Entry 7M0L (X-ray diffraction, 2.43 A resolution); this record covers chains A and B.

[Chain A (and B)]
Name: Mitogen-activated protein kinase kinase kinase kinase 1
From: Homo sapiens
Notes: EC 2.7.11.1; fragment: kinase domain; chain B of this document is another copy of the same molecule, construct and numbering; everything in this record applies to it too
UniProtKB: Q92918 (M4K1_HUMAN); residue numbers follow UniProt; this construct covers 5-294
Amino-acid sequence (290 residues; numbered 5 to 294; the number before each row is that of its first residue):
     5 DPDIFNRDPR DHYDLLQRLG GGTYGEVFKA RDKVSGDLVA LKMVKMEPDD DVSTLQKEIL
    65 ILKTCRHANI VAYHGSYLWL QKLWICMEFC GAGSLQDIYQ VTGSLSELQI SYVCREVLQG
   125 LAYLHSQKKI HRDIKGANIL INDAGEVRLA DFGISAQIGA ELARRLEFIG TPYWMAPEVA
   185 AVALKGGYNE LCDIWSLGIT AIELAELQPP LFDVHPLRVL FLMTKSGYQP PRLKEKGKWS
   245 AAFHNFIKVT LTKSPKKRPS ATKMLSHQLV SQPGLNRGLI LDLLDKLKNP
Unresolved in the structure: 5 (chain B: 5-6, 292-294)
Construct notes: conflict Glu-165 (Thr in Q92918), Glu-171 (Ser in Q92918)
Ligand contacts: YK4 (4-(2-bromoanilino)-2-[(6-methoxy-2-methyl-1,2,3,4-tetrahydroisoquinolin-7-yl)amino]pyrimidine-5-carboxamide): Leu-23, Gly-24, Gly-25, Tyr-28, Val-31, Ala-44, Val-75, Met-91, Glu-92, Phe-93, Cys-94, Gly-95, Gly-97, Asp-101, Leu-144, Ala-154, Phe-156
UniProt features mapped onto this chain:
  - active site: Asp-137 (Proton acceptor)
  - binding site (ATP): Leu-23 to Val-31, Lys-46
  - modified residue: Thr-175 (Phosphothreonine)

[Chain A / chain B interface]
Residue-residue contacts (102; chain A residue first):
  Asp-53(A) with His-219(B), salt bridge; Arg-222(B)
  Ile-138(A) with Trp-178(B)
  Lys-139(A) with Trp-178(B)
  Leu-166(A) with Leu-221(B), hydrophobic
  Arg-168(A) with Glu-171(B), hydrogen bond (side chain-backbone)
  Arg-169(A) with Phe-172(B)
  Leu-170(A) with Pro-220(B), hydrophobic; Leu-221(B)
  Glu-171(A) with Arg-168(B), salt bridge
  Phe-172(A) with Arg-169(B); Phe-172(B), hydrophobic
  Pro-176(A) with Pro-220(B); Leu-224(B), hydrophobic; Met-227(B)
  Tyr-177(A) with Ile-203(B); Pro-213(B), hydrophobic; Pro-214(B); Leu-215(B); Phe-216(B); Val-218(B), hydrogen bond (side chain-backbone); Pro-220(B); Val-223(B), hydrophobic
  Trp-178(A) with Ile-138(B); Lys-139(B); Trp-199(B); Ser-200(B), hydrogen bond (backbone-side chain); Ile-203(B); Thr-204(B); Glu-207(B), hydrogen bond; Pro-213(B), hydrophobic
  Met-179(A) with Tyr-192(B); Trp-199(B), hydrogen bond (backbone-side chain); Met-227(B)
  Ala-180(A) with Cys-196(B), hydrophobic; Trp-199(B)
  Pro-181(A) with Trp-199(B); Met-227(B); Lys-257(B)
  Glu-182(A) with Gly-191(B); Asn-193(B); Cys-196(B); Pro-259(B); Arg-262(B), salt bridge
  Val-183(A) with Gly-191(B); Tyr-192(B); Cys-196(B), hydrophobic
  Ala-184(A) with Leu-224(B), hydrophobic; Met-227(B), hydrophobic; Thr-228(B)
  Ala-185(A) with Thr-228(B)
  Val-186(A) with Val-186(B), hydrophobic; Gly-190(B); Gly-191(B)
  Leu-188(A) with Phe-225(B), hydrophobic; Thr-228(B)
  Gly-190(A) with Val-186(B)
  Gly-191(A) with Glu-182(B); Val-186(B)
  Tyr-192(A) with Val-183(B)
  Asn-193(A) with Glu-182(B)
  Cys-196(A) with Ala-180(B), hydrophobic; Glu-182(B); Val-183(B), hydrophobic
  Trp-199(A) with Trp-178(B); Met-179(B), hydrogen bond (side chain-backbone); Ala-180(B); Pro-181(B)
  Ser-200(A) with Trp-178(B), hydrogen bond (side chain-backbone)
  Ile-203(A) with Tyr-177(B); Trp-178(B)
  Thr-204(A) with Trp-178(B)
  Glu-207(A) with Trp-178(B), hydrogen bond
  Pro-213(A) with Tyr-177(B), hydrophobic; Trp-178(B), hydrophobic
  Pro-214(A) with Tyr-177(B)
  Leu-215(A) with Tyr-177(B)
  Phe-216(A) with Tyr-177(B), hydrophobic
  Val-218(A) with Tyr-177(B), hydrogen bond (backbone-side chain)
  His-219(A) with Asp-53(B), salt bridge; Leu-170(B)
  Pro-220(A) with Pro-176(B); Tyr-177(B)
  Leu-221(A) with Leu-166(B), hydrophobic
  Arg-222(A) with Asp-55(B), salt bridge
  Val-223(A) with Tyr-177(B), hydrophobic
  Leu-224(A) with Pro-176(B), hydrophobic; Ala-184(B), hydrophobic; Leu-188(B)
  Phe-225(A) with Gln-161(B)
  Met-227(A) with Pro-176(B); Met-179(B); Pro-181(B); Ala-184(B), hydrophobic
  Thr-228(A) with Ala-184(B); Ala-185(B); Leu-188(B)
  Lys-257(A) with Pro-181(B)
  Pro-259(A) with Glu-182(B)
  Arg-262(A) with Ala-180(B); Pro-181(B); Glu-182(B), salt bridge
Also at the interface, not in a pair above, chain A (50 interface residues in all): Asp-55, Gln-161

[Summary]
The chain A/chain B interface involves 50 residues from each chain; the contacts include 9 hydrogen bonds and
6 salt bridges. Among the polar pairs are Asp-53(A)/His-219(B), Glu-171(A)/Arg-168(B) and
Glu-182(A)/Arg-262(B). Bound to chain A: compound YK4.
Chain A and chain B are both Mitogen-activated protein kinase kinase kinase kinase 1 (Homo sapiens); the
structure, HPK1 in complex with compound 1, was determined by X-ray diffraction, deposited together with 7M0K
and 7M0M.
